Entry 5KRA (X-ray diffraction, 2.40 A resolution); this record covers chains A and C of the 4 polymer chains in the assembly.

Chain A:
Name: Estrogen receptor
Source organism: Homo sapiens
Notes: fragment: ligand-binding domain
UniProt: P03372 (ESR1_HUMAN), isoform P03372-3; residues 298-554 here correspond to UniProt positions 125-381 (UniProt number = residue number - 173)
Sequence (257 residues; row label = number of the first residue in the row):
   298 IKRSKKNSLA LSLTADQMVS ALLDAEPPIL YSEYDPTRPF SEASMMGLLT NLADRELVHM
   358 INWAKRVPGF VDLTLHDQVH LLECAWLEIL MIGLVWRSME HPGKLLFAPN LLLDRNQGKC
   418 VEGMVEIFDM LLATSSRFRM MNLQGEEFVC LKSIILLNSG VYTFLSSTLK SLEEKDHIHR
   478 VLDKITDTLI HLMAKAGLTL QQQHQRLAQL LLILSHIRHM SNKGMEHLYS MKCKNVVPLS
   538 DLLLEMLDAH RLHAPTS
Unresolved in the structure: 298-304, 332-336, 415-417, 462-471, 549-554
Sequence notes: engineered mutation S537 (Tyr364 in P03372)
Residues lining bound ligands: 6WS (1-[2,2-bis(chloranyl)-1-(4-chlorophenyl)ethenyl]-4-chloranyl-benzene): L346, L349, A350, E353, L384, L387, M388, L391, R394, F404, M421, I424, F425, L428, G521, H524, L525

Chain C:
Name: NCOA2
Notes: fragment: Nuclear receptor-interacting peptide
Sequence (14 residues; numbered 686 to 699; the number before each row is that of its first residue):
   686 KHKILHRLLQ DSSS
Unresolved in the structure: 686, 697-699

Chain A / chain C interface:
Residue-residue contacts (23; chain A residue first):
  I358(A) - L690(C)  hydrophobic
  I358(A) - L693(C)  hydrophobic
  I358(A) - L694(C)  hydrophobic
  K362(A) - L693(C)  hydrogen bond (side chain-backbone)
  K362(A) - L694(C)  hydrogen bond (side chain-backbone)
  K362(A) - D696(C)  hydrogen bond (side chain-backbone)
  L372(A) - L694(C)  hydrophobic
  L372(A) - Q695(C)
  Q375(A) - L694(C)
  V376(A) - K688(C)
  V376(A) - L690(C)  hydrophobic
  V376(A) - H691(C)
  V376(A) - L694(C)  hydrophobic
  L379(A) - L690(C)  hydrophobic
  L379(A) - L694(C)  hydrophobic
  E380(A) - K688(C)  salt bridge
  E380(A) - L690(C)
  D538(A) - I689(C)
  L539(A) - I689(C)
  L539(A) - L693(C)  hydrophobic
  E542(A) - K688(C)
  E542(A) - I689(C)  hydrogen bond (side chain-backbone)
  M543(A) - L690(C)  hydrophobic
Also at the interface, not in a pair above, chain A (12 interface residues in all): F367
Also at the interface, not in a pair above, chain C (9 interface residues in all): H687

Summary:
12 residues of chain A and 9 residues of chain C are in contact, with 4 hydrogen bonds and 1 salt bridge.
Polar contacts include E380(A)-K688(C), K362(A)-L693(C) and K362(A)-L694(C). Ligands of chain A: compound 6WS.
Here chain A is Estrogen receptor (Homo sapiens) and chain C is NCOA2. Entry 5KRA (Crystal Structure of the
ER-alpha Ligand-binding Domain (Y537S) in Complex with DDT and DDE) was determined by X-ray diffraction (same
publication as 5KR9, 5KRC, 5KRF, 5KRH, 5KRI, 5KRJ and 43 further entries).
